PDB entry 6QM8 | electron microscopy, 3.30 A resolution | chains I and a of the 28 polymer chains in the assembly

[Chain I]
Protein: Proteasome beta2 chain
From: Leishmania tarentolae
Amino-acid sequence (254 residues; numbered 1 to 254; the number before each row is that of its first residue):
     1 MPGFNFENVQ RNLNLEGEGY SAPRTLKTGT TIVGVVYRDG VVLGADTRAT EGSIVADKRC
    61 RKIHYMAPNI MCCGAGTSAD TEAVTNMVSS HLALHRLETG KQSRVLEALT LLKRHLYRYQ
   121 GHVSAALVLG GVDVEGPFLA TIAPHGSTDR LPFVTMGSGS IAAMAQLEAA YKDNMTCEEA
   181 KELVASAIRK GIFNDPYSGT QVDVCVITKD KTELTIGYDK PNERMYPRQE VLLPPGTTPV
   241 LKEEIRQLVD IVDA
Disordered / not traced: 1-29, 249-254

[Chain a]
Protein: Proteasome beta6 chain
From: Leishmania tarentolae
Amino-acid sequence (339 residues; numbered 1 to 339; the number before each row is that of its first residue):
     1 MASSSPPLLP FSSFVVAVVA IHLSFRVFCV GAQSLCKCCS CVPACALPLC FSSSPSVSAE
    61 DVALALFAHP KVLTHRPTAR YSPILSLLHY AVMIEDHAEY GHNYYPQKLA SSTLTLPQQG
   121 AKQQQWSPYQ DNGGTTAAIA GKDFVILAGD TRLNGDFCLH SRHDQSKIFQ LTPYTYMASN
   181 GMQADRLQLQ QMLKYRVKWY KYNNGGKVPS TKAIAQLMST MLYHRRFFPY YTFNMVVGLD
   241 EEGHGVCYSY DAVGSTEPFL YGTRGSAASF VEPLLDCLIN RQHMTSQAPP EMTKEETLAM
   301 LKNAFTGAAE RDIYTGDSVS FFIITKDGVQ QESFELRKD
Disordered / not traced: 1-125

[Interface between chain I and chain a]
Residue-residue contacts - 46 pairs, chain I then chain a:
  Arg48(I) with Arg337(a); Asp339(a), salt bridge
  Thr50(I) with Ile313(a)
  Ser53(I) with Asp312(a); Ile313(a); Tyr314(a)
  Ile54(I) with Phe270(a), hydrophobic; Arg311(a)
  Val55(I) with Glu310(a); Arg311(a), hydrogen bond (backbone-backbone)
  Ala56(I) with Arg311(a), hydrogen bond (backbone-side chain)
  Lys58(I) with Glu310(a); Arg311(a); Arg337(a)
  Ile192(I) with Asp339(a)
  Phe193(I) with Leu159(a); Arg162(a); Lys338(a)
  Asn194(I) with Arg162(a)
  Pro196(I) with Phe157(a)
  Gly199(I) with Asp339(a)
  Thr200(I) with Arg337(a), hydrogen bond; Asp339(a), hydrogen bond (backbone-side chain)
  Asn222(I) with Arg337(a); Lys338(a); Asp339(a), hydrogen bond
  Arg224(I) with Thr306(a); Glu310(a), salt bridge
  Met225(I) with Thr306(a), hydrogen bond (backbone-side chain); Glu335(a); Leu336(a)
  Tyr226(I) with Ala299(a); Lys302(a); Asn303(a); Thr306(a); Phe334(a), hydrophobic
  Gln229(I) with Ala299(a), hydrogen bond (side chain-backbone); Asn303(a)
  Val231(I) with Leu278(a), hydrophobic
  Leu233(I) with Met284(a), hydrophobic
  Gly236(I) with Thr285(a)
  Thr237(I) with Met284(a); Thr285(a), hydrogen bond (backbone-side chain); Ser286(a), hydrogen bond
  Thr238(I) with His283(a)
  Pro239(I) with His283(a)
Interface residues without a listed pair, chain I (29 interface residues in all): Gly52, Asp57, Tyr197, Glu223, Pro234
Interface residues without a listed pair, chain a (27 interface residues in all): Cys158, Met300, Ala309

[Summary]
Chain I and chain a form an interface of 29 and 27 residues respectively; the contacts include 9 hydrogen
bonds and 2 salt bridges. Among the polar pairs are Arg48(I)-Asp339(a), Arg224(I)-Glu310(a) and
Ala56(I)-Arg311(a).
Chain I is Proteasome beta2 chain and chain a is Proteasome beta6 chain, both from Leishmania tarentolae; the
structure, Leishmania tarentolae proteasome 20S subunit apo structure, was determined by electron microscopy
(same publication as 6QM7).
